6A5P - chains B and P of the 23 polymer chains in the assembly; structure by electron microscopy, 7.00 A resolution (low resolution: residue-level contacts below are approximate; hydrogen-bond / salt-bridge calls are withheld).

== Chain B ==
Protein: DNA-directed RNA polymerase subunit beta
Organism: Komagataella phaffii (strain GS115 / ATCC 20864)
Notes: EC 2.7.7.6
UniProtKB: C4QZQ7 (C4QZQ7_KOMPG); numbering as in UniProt (aligned over 1-1227)
Chain sequence (1227 residues; row label = number of the first residue in the row):
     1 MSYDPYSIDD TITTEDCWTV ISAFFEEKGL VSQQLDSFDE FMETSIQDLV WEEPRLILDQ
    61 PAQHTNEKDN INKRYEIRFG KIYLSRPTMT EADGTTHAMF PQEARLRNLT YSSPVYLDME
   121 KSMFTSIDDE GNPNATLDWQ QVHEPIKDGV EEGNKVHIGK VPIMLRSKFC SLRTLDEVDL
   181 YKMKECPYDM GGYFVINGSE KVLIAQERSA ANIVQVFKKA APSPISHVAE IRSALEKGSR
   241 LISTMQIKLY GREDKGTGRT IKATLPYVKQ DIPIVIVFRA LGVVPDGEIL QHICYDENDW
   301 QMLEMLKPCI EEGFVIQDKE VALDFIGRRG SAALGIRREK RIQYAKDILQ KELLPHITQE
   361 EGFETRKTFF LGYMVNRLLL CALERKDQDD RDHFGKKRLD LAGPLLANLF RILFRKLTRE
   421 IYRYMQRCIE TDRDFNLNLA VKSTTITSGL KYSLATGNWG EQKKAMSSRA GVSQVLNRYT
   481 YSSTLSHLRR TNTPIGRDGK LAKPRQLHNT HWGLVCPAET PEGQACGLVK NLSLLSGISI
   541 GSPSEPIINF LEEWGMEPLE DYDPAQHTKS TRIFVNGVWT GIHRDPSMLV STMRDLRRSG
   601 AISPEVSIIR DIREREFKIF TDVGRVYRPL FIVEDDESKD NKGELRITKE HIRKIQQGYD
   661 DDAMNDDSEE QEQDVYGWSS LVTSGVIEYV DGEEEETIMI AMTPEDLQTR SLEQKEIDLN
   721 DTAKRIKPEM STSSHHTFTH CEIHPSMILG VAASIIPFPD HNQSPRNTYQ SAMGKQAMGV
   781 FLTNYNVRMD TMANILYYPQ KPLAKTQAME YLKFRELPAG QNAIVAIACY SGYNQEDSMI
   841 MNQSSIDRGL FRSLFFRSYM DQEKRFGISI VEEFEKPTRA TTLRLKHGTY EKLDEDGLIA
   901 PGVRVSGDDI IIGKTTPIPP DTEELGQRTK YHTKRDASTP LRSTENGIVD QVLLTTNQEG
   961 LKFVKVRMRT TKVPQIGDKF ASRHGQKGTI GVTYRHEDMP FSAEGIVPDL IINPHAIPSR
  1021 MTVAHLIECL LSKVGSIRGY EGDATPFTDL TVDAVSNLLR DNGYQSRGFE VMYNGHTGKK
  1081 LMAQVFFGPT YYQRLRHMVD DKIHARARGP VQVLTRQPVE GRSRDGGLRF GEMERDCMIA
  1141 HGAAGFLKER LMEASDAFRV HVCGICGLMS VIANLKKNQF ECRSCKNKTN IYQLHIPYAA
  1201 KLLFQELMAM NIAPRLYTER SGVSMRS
Disordered / not traced: 1-8, 129-152, 663-674, 712-718, 921-930, 1223-1227
Bound ions: Zn2+: Cys1163, Cys1166, Cys1182, Cys1185

== Chain P ==
Molecule: 11-nt RNA strand
Sequence (11 nucleotides; row label = number of the first residue in the row; numbering starts at 0):
     0 UGGGUGGUGG C
Bound ions: Mg2+: C10 (shared with 2 residues of chain A)

== Interface between chain B and chain P ==
Contacting residue pairs (17; chain B residue first):
  Gly471(B) - G6(P)
  Arg490(B) - U7(P)
  Arg490(B) - G8(P)
  Asn492(B) - U7(P)
  Pro521(B) - G8(P)
  Glu522(B) - G9(P)
  Glu522(B) - C10(P)
  Ala772(B) - G9(P)
  Lys775(B) - G8(P)
  Gln776(B) - G8(P)
  Arg884(B) - U0(P)
  Lys979(B) - C10(P)
  Lys987(B) - C10(P)
  His1097(B) - G8(P)
  His1097(B) - G9(P)
  Val1111(B) - U0(P)
  Arg1124(B) - G1(P)
Interface residues without a listed pair, chain B (18 interface residues in all): Asn458, Ala470, Gln474, Arg497
Interface residues without a listed pair, chain P (10 interface residues in all): G2, U4, G5

== In short ==
Chain B and chain P form an interface of 18 and 10 residues respectively. Cys1163(B), Cys1166(B), Cys1182(B)
and Cys1185(B) coordinate Zn2+.
Chain B is DNA-directed RNA polymerase subunit beta (Komagataella phaffii (strain GS115 / ATCC 20864)) and
chain P is an 11-nt RNA strand; the structure, RNA polymerase II elongation complex stalled at SHL(-5) of the
nucleosome, was determined by electron microscopy together with 6A5L, 6A5O, 6A5R, 6A5T, 6A5U and 6INQ from the
same study.
